PDB entry 8HAK | electron microscopy, 4.50 A resolution (low resolution: residue-level contacts below are approximate; hydrogen-bond / salt-bridge calls are withheld) | chains A and K of the 11 polymer chains in the assembly

# Chain A
Molecule: Histone H3.1
Organism: Homo sapiens
UniProt: P68431 (H31_HUMAN); residues 1-135 here correspond to UniProt positions 2-136 (UniProt number = residue number + 1)
Sequence (135 residues; row label = number of the first residue in the row):
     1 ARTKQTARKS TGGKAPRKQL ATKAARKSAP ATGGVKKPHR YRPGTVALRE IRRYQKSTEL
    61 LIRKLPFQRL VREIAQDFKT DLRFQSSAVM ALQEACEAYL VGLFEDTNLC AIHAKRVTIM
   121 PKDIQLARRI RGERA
Unresolved in the structure: 1-38, 135
UniProt features mapped onto this chain:
  - modified residue: Arg2 (Asymmetric dimethylarginine), Thr3 (Phosphothreonine), Lys4 (Allysine), Gln5 (5-glutamyl dopamine), Thr6 (Phosphothreonine), Arg8 (Citrulline), Lys9 (N6,N6,N6-trimethyllysine), Ser10 (ADP-ribosylserine), Thr11 (Phosphothreonine), Lys14 (N6-(2-hydroxyisobutyryl)lysine), Arg17 (Asymmetric dimethylarginine), Lys18 (N6-(2-hydroxyisobutyryl)lysine), Lys23 (N6-(2-hydroxyisobutyryl)lysine), Arg26 (Citrulline), Lys27 (N6,N6,N6-trimethyllysine), Ser28 (ADP-ribosylserine), Lys36 (N6,N6,N6-trimethyllysine), Lys37 (N6-methyllysine), Tyr41 (Phosphotyrosine), Lys56 (N6,N6,N6-trimethyllysine) and 8 more in UniProt
  - lipidation: Lys18 (N6-decanoyllysine)

# Chain K
Molecule: 180-nt DNA strand
Organism: Homo sapiens
Sequence (180 nucleotides; numbered 1 to 180; the number before each row is that of its first residue):
     1 ATCCGTCCGT TACCGCCATC AATATCCACC TGCAGATTCT ACCAAAAGTG TATTTGGAAA
    61 CTGCTCCATC AAAAGGCATG TTCAGCTGAA TTCAGCTGAA CATGCCTTTT GATGGAGCAG
   121 TTTCCAAATA CACTTTTGGT AGAATCTGCA GGTGGATATT GATGGCGGTA ACGGACGGAT
Unresolved in the structure: 1-17, 163-180

# Chain A / chain K interface
Contacting residue pairs (25):
  His39(A) - DG161(K)
  Arg40(A) - DT82(K)
  Arg40(A) - DG161(K)
  Arg42(A) - DA84(K)
  Arg42(A) - DG85(K)
  Arg42(A) - DG161(K)
  Arg42(A) - DA162(K)
  Thr45(A) - DG161(K)
  Arg63(A) - DG76(K)
  Arg63(A) - DC77(K)
  Arg72(A) - DA68(K)
  Leu82(A) - DA68(K)
  Arg83(A) - DC67(K)
  Arg83(A) - DA68(K)
  Phe84(A) - DC67(K)
  Phe84(A) - DA68(K)
  Gln85(A) - DC67(K)
  Ser86(A) - DC67(K)
  Arg116(A) - DT87(K)
  Arg116(A) - DG88(K)
  Val117(A) - DC86(K)
  Val117(A) - DT87(K)
  Thr118(A) - DC86(K)
  Thr118(A) - DT87(K)
  Met120(A) - DG88(K)
Interface residues without a listed pair, chain A (17 interface residues in all): Tyr41, Pro43
Interface residues without a listed pair, chain K (13 interface residues in all): DT160

# In short
The interface between chain A and chain K involves 17 residues on one side and 13 on the other.
Chain A is Histone H3.1 and chain K is a 180-nt DNA strand, both from Homo sapiens; the structure, Cryo-EM
structure of the p300 catalytic core bound to the H4K12acK16ac nucleosome, class 4 (4.5 angstrom ..., was
determined by electron microscopy, deposited together with 8HAG, 8HAH, 8HAI, 8HAJ, 8HAL, 8HAM and 8HAN.
